PDB entry 9G9E | electron microscopy, 2.87 A resolution | chains A and B of the 9 polymer chains in the assembly

# Chain A
Name: CRISPR system single-strand-specific deoxyribonuclease Cas10/Csm1 (subtype III-A)
Source organism: Enterococcus italicus DSM 15952
Notes: EC 3.1.-.-, 2.7.7.-
UniProt: E6LHV7 (CAS10_ENTI1); numbering as in UniProt (aligned over 2-755)
Amino-acid sequence (774 residues; each row starts with the number of its first residue; numbers below 1 keep their minus sign (Met-18 is residue -18)):
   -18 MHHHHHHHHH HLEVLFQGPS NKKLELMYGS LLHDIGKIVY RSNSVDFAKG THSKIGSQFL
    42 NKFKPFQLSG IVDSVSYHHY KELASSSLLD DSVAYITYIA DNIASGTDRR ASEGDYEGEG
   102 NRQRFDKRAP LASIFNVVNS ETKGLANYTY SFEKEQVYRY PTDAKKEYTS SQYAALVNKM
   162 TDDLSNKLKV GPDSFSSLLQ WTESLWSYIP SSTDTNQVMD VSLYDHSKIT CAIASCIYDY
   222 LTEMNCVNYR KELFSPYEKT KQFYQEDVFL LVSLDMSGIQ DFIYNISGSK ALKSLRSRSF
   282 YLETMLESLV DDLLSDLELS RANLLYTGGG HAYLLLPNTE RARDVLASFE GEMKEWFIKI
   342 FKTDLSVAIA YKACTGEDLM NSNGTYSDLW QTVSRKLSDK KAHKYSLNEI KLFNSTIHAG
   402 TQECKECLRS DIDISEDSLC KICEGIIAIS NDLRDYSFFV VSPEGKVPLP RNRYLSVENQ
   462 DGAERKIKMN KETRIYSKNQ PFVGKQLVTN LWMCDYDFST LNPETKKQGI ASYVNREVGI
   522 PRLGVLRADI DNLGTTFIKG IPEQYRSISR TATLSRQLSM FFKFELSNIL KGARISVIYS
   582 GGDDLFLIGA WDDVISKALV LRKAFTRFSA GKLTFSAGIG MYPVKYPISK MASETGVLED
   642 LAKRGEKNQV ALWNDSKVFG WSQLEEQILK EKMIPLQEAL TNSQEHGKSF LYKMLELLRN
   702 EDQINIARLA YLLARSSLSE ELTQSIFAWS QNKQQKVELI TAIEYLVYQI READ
Unresolved in the structure: -18 to 1, 25-30, 65-69, 88-105, 134-138, 484-487, 754-755
Differences from the reference sequence: initiating methionine (-18); expression tag (-17 to 1)
Disulfides: Cys421-Cys424
Ion coordination: Mg2+ site 1: Asp530, Asp584 (together with AMPNPP); Mg2+ site 2: Asp530, Ile531, Asp584 (together with AMPNPP)
Ligand contacts:
  - AMPNPP (ZAN; 5'-O-[(S)-hydroxy{[(S)-hydroxy(phosphonooxy)phosphoryl]amino}phosphoryl]adenosine), molecule 1: Asp256, Met257, Ser258, Gly259, Ile260, Gln261, Ile264, Tyr265, Ser280, Leu283, Glu284, Gly310, Gly311, Lys382, Tyr580, Asp585
  - AMPNPP (ZAN), molecule 2: Tyr307, His312, Tyr314, Asp530, Ile531, Asp532, Asn533, Leu534, Gly535, Phe538, Ser556, Leu559, Ser560, Gly583, Asp584, Lys644, Lys648

# Chain B
Name: CRISPR system Cms protein Csm2
Source organism: Enterococcus italicus DSM 15952
UniProt: E6LHV6 (CSM2_ENTI1); numbering as in UniProt (aligned over 1-140)
Amino-acid sequence (140 residues; numbered 1 to 140; the number before each row is that of its first residue):
     1 MELAKTKTGE MIDLNFARKV VEENKRVKDN RGRQEIVLFN GLTTSKLRNL LELINHVYTK
    61 VYNSDDTTLS EDVRDELEYL KVKFAYESGR EPAVRTFIEK TYVDKLVDVV LKKNTKKIFL
   121 DYCKYFEALV AYAKFYRMGD
Unresolved in the structure: 1-14, 27-36, 138-140

# Chain A / chain B interface
Contacting residue pairs (16; chain A residue first):
  Gln704(A) - Tyr132(B)  hydrogen bond
  Ile705(A) - Lys124(B)
  Ala708(A) - Ala128(B)  hydrophobic
  Ala708(A) - Ala131(B)
  Arg709(A) - Glu127(B)  salt bridge
  Ala711(A) - Tyr132(B)  hydrophobic
  Ala711(A) - Phe135(B)
  Tyr712(A) - Ala131(B)  hydrophobic
  Tyr712(A) - Lys134(B)
  Leu714(A) - Phe135(B)  hydrophobic
  Ala715(A) - Lys134(B)
  Ala715(A) - Phe135(B)  hydrophobic
  Arg716(A) - Lys134(B)
  Thr724(A) - Phe135(B)
  Phe728(A) - Arg18(B)
  Phe728(A) - Phe135(B)  hydrophobic
Other interface residues (no listed pair), chain A (13 interface residues in all): Glu721, Gln725
Other interface residues (no listed pair), chain B (9 interface residues in all): Arg137

# Summary
13 residues of chain A face 9 of chain B across their interface, with 1 hydrogen bond and 1 salt bridge. Polar
contacts include Arg709(A)-Glu127(B) and Gln704(A)-Tyr132(B). Ligands of chain A: AMPNPP. Asp530(A) and
Asp584(A) form the Mg2+ site 1.
Chain A is CRISPR system single-strand-specific deoxyribonuclease Cas10/Csm1 (subtype III-A) and chain B is
CRISPR system Cms protein Csm2, both from Enterococcus italicus DSM 15952; the structure, CryoEM structure of
Enterococcus italicus Csm-crRNA complex bound to AMPNPP, was determined by electron microscopy, deposited
together with 9G9A, 9G9B, 9G9C, 9G9D, 9G9F, 9G9G and 4 further entries.
